PDB entry 6PB4 | electron microscopy, 4.35 A resolution (low resolution: residue-level contacts below are approximate; hydrogen-bond / salt-bridge calls are withheld) | chains G and 1 of the 11 polymer chains in the assembly

== Chain G ==
Molecule: cAMP-activated global transcriptional regulator CRP
From: Escherichia coli
UniProt: P0ACK0 (CRP_ECO57); residues 0-209 here correspond to UniProt positions 1-210 (UniProt number = residue number + 1)
Chain sequence (210 residues; each row starts with the number of its first residue; numbering starts at 0):
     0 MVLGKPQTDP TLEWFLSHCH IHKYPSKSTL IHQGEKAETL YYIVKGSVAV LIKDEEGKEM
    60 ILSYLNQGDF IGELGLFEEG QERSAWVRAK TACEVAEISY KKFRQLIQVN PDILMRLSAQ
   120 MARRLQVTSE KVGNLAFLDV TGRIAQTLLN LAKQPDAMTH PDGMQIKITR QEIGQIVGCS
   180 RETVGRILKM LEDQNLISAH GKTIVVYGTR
Not modelled in the structure: 0-8, 206-209
Swiss-Prot annotation at these positions:
  - DNA-binding region: Ser-179 to Arg-185 (H-T-H motif)
  - region: His-19 to His-21 (Activating region 2 (AR2)), Lys-52 to Glu-58 (Activating region 3 (AR3)), Gln-153 to Gly-162 (Activating region 1 (AR1))
  - binding site (3',5'-cyclic AMP): Gly-56 to Ser-62, Gly-71 to Leu-73, Arg-82, Ser-83, Thr-127, Ser-128, Ala-135, Phe-136, Gln-170 to Arg-180
  - site (Activating region 2 (AR2)): Glu-96, Lys-101
  - modified residue: Lys-100 (N6-acetyllysine)
Small-molecule neighbours: adenosine-3',5'-cyclic-monophosphate (CMP): Ile-30, Val-49, Leu-61, Ser-62, Leu-64, Phe-69, Ile-70, Gly-71, Glu-72, Leu-73, Arg-82, Ser-83, Ala-84, Val-86, Arg-123, Thr-127

== Chain 1 ==
Molecule: Synthetic nontemplate strand DNA
Sequence (78 nucleotides; each row starts with the number of its first residue):
    13 CTTTTTTGCC TAAAATGTGA TCTAGATCAC ATTTTTCGCA TCTTTTTTAT GCTATAATGT
    73 GTGCAGTCTG ACGCGGCG

== Interface between chain G and chain 1 ==
Residue-residue contacts (9):
  Asp-138(G) with DA36(1); DG37(1)
  Val-139(G) with DG37(1)
  Thr-140(G) with DG37(1)
  Ser-179(G) with DA38(1); DT39(1)
  Glu-181(G) with DT39(1); DC40(1)
  Thr-182(G) with DA38(1)
Interface residues without a listed pair, chain G (7 interface residues in all): Cys-178

== Overview ==
7 residues of chain G face 5 of chain 1 across their interface. Ligands of chain G:
adenosine-3',5'-cyclic-monophosphate. From UniProt: a DNA-binding region and 27 residues binding 3',5'-cyclic
AMP on chain G.
Chain G is cAMP-activated global transcriptional regulator CRP (Escherichia coli) and chain 1 is Synthetic
nontemplate strand DNA; the structure, The E. coli class-II CAP-dependent transcription activation complex
with de novo RNA transcript at the state ..., was determined by electron microscopy together with 6PB5 and
6PB6 from the same study.
